Entry 1P3A (X-ray diffraction, 3.00 A resolution); this record covers chains A and G of the 10 polymer chains in the assembly.

== Chain A ==
Molecule: Histone H3
Organism: Xenopus laevis
UniProtKB: Q7ZT64 (Q7ZT64_9ZZZZ); residues 401-535 here correspond to UniProt positions 2-136 (UniProt number = residue number - 399)
Amino-acid sequence (135 residues; each row starts with the number of its first residue):
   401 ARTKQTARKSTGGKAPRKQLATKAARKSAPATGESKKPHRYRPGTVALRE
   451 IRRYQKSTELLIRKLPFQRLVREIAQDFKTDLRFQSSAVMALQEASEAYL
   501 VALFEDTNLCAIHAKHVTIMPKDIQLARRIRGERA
Not modelled in the structure: 401-437
Differences from the reference sequence: conflict E434 (Gly35 in Q7ZT64), S435 (Val36 in Q7ZT64), A502 (Gly103 in Q7ZT64), H516 (Arg117 in Q7ZT64)
What the authors report for this chain:
  - conformationally variable residues (side-chain flip): H513

== Chain G ==
Molecule: Histone H2A
Organism: Xenopus laevis
UniProtKB: Q7ZT66 (Q7ZT66_9ZZZZ); residues 1001-1129 here correspond to UniProt positions 2-130 (UniProt number = residue number - 999)
Amino-acid sequence (129 residues; each row starts with the number of its first residue):
  1001 SGRGKQGGKTRAKAKTRSSRAGLQFPVGRVHRLLRKGNYAERVGAGAPVY
  1051 LAAVLEYLTAEILELAGNAARDNKKTRIIPRHLQLAVRNDEELNKLLGRV
  1101 TIAQGGVLPNIQSVLLPKKTESAKSAKSK
Not modelled in the structure: 1001-1015, 1120-1129
Differences from the reference sequence: conflict A1014 (Ser15 in Q7ZT66), G1067 (Trp68 in Q7ZT66), N1068 (Glu69 in Q7ZT66), 21 further conflict positions vs the reference (Q7ZT66) not listed

== How chain A and chain G interact ==
Pairs across the interface (26):
  L448(A) with I1111(G), hydrophobic; L1115(G); P1117(G)
  R452(A) with I1111(G); L1116(G)
  Q455(A) with R1081(G), hydrogen bond (backbone-side chain); V1107(G); L1108(G); P1109(G); N1110(G), hydrogen bond (side chain-backbone)
  K456(A) with R1081(G)
  T458(A) with R1081(G); Q1104(G), hydrogen bond; G1105(G); G1106(G)
  E459(A) with Q1104(G)
  E494(A) with A1103(G); Q1104(G), hydrogen bond
  A498(A) with T1101(G)
  V501(A) with V1107(G), hydrophobic
  N508(A) with Q1112(G); L1115(G)
  L509(A) with Q1112(G)
  I512(A) with Q1112(G); V1114(G), hydrophobic
  V517(A) with L1115(G), hydrophobic
Other interface residues (no listed pair), chain A (17 interface residues in all): I451, S457, L460, E505

== Overview ==
Chain A and chain G form an interface of 17 and 16 residues respectively; the contacts include 4 hydrogen
bonds. Among the polar pairs are Q455(A)-R1081(G), Q455(A)-N1110(G) and T458(A)-Q1104(G). The paper reports
conformational variability at H513(A).
Chain A is Histone H3 and chain G is Histone H2A, both from Xenopus laevis; the structure, Crystallographic
Studies of Nucleosome Core Particles containing Histone 'Sin' Mutants, was determined by X-ray diffraction
together with 1P34, 1P3B, 1P3F, 1P3G, 1P3I, 1P3K and 4 further entries from the same study.
